Entry 4HFP (X-ray diffraction, 2.40 A resolution); this record covers chains A and B.

Chain A:
Name: Prothrombin
From: Homo sapiens
Notes: EC 3.4.21.5; engineered mutation(s): S195A
Reference sequence: P00734 (THRB_HUMAN); residues 1-14 here correspond to UniProt positions 336-349 (UniProt number = residue number + 335)
Chain sequence (31 residues; numbered 1 to 15 plus 16 insertion-coded residues; the number before each row is that of its first residue; a row labelled like 14A-14M holds insertion residues (14A, then the next letters in order)):
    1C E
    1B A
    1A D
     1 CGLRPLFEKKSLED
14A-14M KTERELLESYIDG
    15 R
Not modelled in the structure: 14M, 15
UniProt features mapped onto this chain:
  - site: Arg15 (Cleavage)

Chain B:
Name: Prothrombin
From: Homo sapiens
Notes: EC 3.4.21.5
Reference sequence: P00734 (THRB_HUMAN); the construct lacks a stretch of the UniProt sequence and is renumbered around it, so the offset changes along the chain: 16-36 = UniProt 364-384; 37-60 = UniProt 386-409; 61-77 = UniProt 419-435; 78-97 = UniProt 437-456; 7 more segments
Chain sequence (259 residues; each row starts with the number of its first residue; note: 1 number in that range is skipped by the numbering (no residue carries it; nothing is unmodelled there); a row labelled like 60A-60I holds insertion residues (60A, then the next letters in order)):
    16 IVEGSDAEIGMSPWQVMLFRK
   36A S
    37 PQELLCGASLISDRWVLTAAHCLL
60A-60I YPPWDKNFT
    61 ENDLLVRIGKHSRTRYE
   77A R
    78 NIEKISMLEKIYIHPRYNWR
   97A E
    98 NLDRDIALMKLKKPVAFSDYIHPVCLPDRETA
129A-129C ASL
   130 LQAGYKGRVTGWGNLKETWT
149A-149E ANVGK
   150 GQPSVLQVVNLPIVERPVCKDSTRIRITDNMFCAG
  184A Y
   185 KP
186A-186D DEGK
   187 RGDACEGDAGGPFVMKSP
204A-204B FN
   205 NRWYQMGIVSWGE
   219 GCD
  221A R
   222 DGKYGFYTHVFRLKKWIQKVIDQFGE
Not modelled in the structure: 246-247
Disulfide bonds: Cys42-Cys58, Cys168-Cys182, Cys191-Cys220
Differences from the reference sequence: engineered mutation Ala195 (Ser568 in P00734)
Ion coordination: Na+: Arg221A, Lys224
Small-molecule neighbours: S-argatroban (15U; (2R,4R)-4-methyl-1-(N~2~-{[(3S)-3-methyl-1,2,3,4-tetrahydroquinolin-8-yl]sulfonyl}-L-arginyl)piperidine-2-carboxylic acid): His57, Tyr60A, Trp60D, Lys60F, Glu97A, Asn98, Leu99, Ala149A, Asn149B, Ile174, Asp189, Ala190, Cys191, Glu192, Ala195, Val213, Ser214, Trp215, Gly216, Glu217, Gly219, Cys220, Gly226
UniProt features mapped onto this chain:
  - region: Ala183 to Val200 (High affinity receptor-binding region which is also known as the TP508 peptide)
  - active site (Charge relay system): His57, Asp102
  - glycosylation: Asn60G (N-linked (GlcNAc...) (complex) asparagine)
What the authors report for this chain:
  - binding site for S-argatroban: Trp60D, Tyr60A, Leu99, Asp189, Trp215

Chain A / chain B interface:
Cross-chain cystine bridges: Cys1(A)-Cys122(B)
Residue-residue contacts - 61 pairs, chain A then chain B:
  Cys1(A) - Pro120(B)
  Cys1(A) - Val121(B)
  Cys1(A) - Cys122(B)  disulfide
  Cys1(A) - Arg206(B)  hydrogen bond (backbone-side chain)
  Asp1A(A) - His119(B)  hydrogen bond (backbone-side chain)
  Asp1A(A) - Arg206(B)
  Ala1B(A) - Arg206(B)  hydrogen bond (backbone-side chain)
  Glu1C(A) - Asp125(B)
  Glu1C(A) - Arg206(B)  hydrogen bond (backbone-side chain)
  Glu1C(A) - Tyr208(B)
  Gly2(A) - Pro120(B)  hydrogen bond (backbone-backbone)
  Gly2(A) - Cys122(B)  hydrogen bond (backbone-side chain)
  Gly2(A) - Asn205(B)
  Gly2(A) - Arg206(B)
  Gly2(A) - Trp207(B)  hydrogen bond (backbone-backbone)
  Leu3(A) - His119(B)  hydrogen bond (backbone-side chain)
  Leu3(A) - Asn205(B)
  Leu3(A) - Arg206(B)
  Arg4(A) - Gly25(B)
  Arg4(A) - Met26(B)  hydrogen bond (side chain-backbone)
  Arg4(A) - Pro28(B)
  Arg4(A) - Trp29(B)
  Arg4(A) - Arg137(B)
  Arg4(A) - Trp207(B)
  Pro5(A) - Ser115(B)
  Pro5(A) - Asp116(B)
  Leu6(A) - Ile24(B)
  Leu6(A) - Gly25(B)
  Leu6(A) - Asp116(B)
  Phe7(A) - Glu23(B)
  Phe7(A) - Ile24(B)
  Phe7(A) - Gly25(B)
  Phe7(A) - Met26(B)  hydrophobic
  Glu8(A) - Lys202(B)  salt bridge
  Glu8(A) - Asn205(B)
  Glu8(A) - Trp207(B)  hydrogen bond
  Asp14(A) - Glu23(B)
  Asp14(A) - Met26(B)
  Asp14(A) - Arg137(B)  salt bridge
  Lys14A(A) - Glu23(B)  hydrogen bond (backbone-side chain)
  Thr14B(A) - Met26(B)
  Thr14B(A) - Arg137(B)  hydrogen bond
  Thr14B(A) - Asn159(B)
  Glu14C(A) - Arg137(B)
  Glu14C(A) - Lys202(B)  salt bridge
  Glu14E(A) - Lys135(B)  salt bridge
  Glu14E(A) - Asn159(B)  hydrogen bond
  Glu14E(A) - Tyr184A(B)  hydrogen bond
  Leu14F(A) - Lys135(B)
  Leu14F(A) - Gly136(B)
  Leu14F(A) - Arg137(B)
  Leu14F(A) - Asn159(B)
  Leu14F(A) - Trp207(B)  hydrophobic
  Leu14G(A) - Pro204(B)  hydrophobic
  Ser14I(A) - Gly133(B)
  Ser14I(A) - Tyr134(B)
  Ser14I(A) - Lys135(B)  hydrogen bond (side chain-backbone)
  Tyr14J(A) - Leu129C(B)
  Tyr14J(A) - Tyr134(B)  hydrophobic
  Tyr14J(A) - Lys202(B)  hydrogen bond (side chain-backbone)
  Tyr14J(A) - Pro204(B)  hydrophobic
Also at the interface, not in a pair above, chain B (33 interface residues in all): Ser20, Tyr117, Val157, Lys186D, Met201, Asn204B

Summary:
The interface between chain A and chain B involves 20 residues on one side and 33 on the other, with 1
disulfide bond, 16 hydrogen bonds and 4 salt bridges. Polar contacts include Glu8(A)-Lys202(B),
Glu14E(A)-Lys135(B) and Asp14(A)-Arg137(B). Bound to chain B: S-argatroban. The paper reports a binding site
for S-argatroban at Tyr60A(B), Trp60D(B) and Leu99(B) among others.
Here chain A is Prothrombin and chain B is Prothrombin, both from Homo sapiens. Entry 4HFP (Structure of
thrombin mutant S195a bound to the active site inhibitor argatroban) was determined by X-ray diffraction (same
publication as 4RN6, 4H6S and 4H6T).
